8PR1 - chains I and A of the 12 polymer chains in the assembly; structure by electron microscopy, 8.20 A resolution (very low resolution: no residue pairs are listed; an interface is given only as per-side residue counts).

== Chain I ==
Molecule: Cytoplasmic dynein 1 intermediate chain 2
Organism: Homo sapiens
Reference sequence: Q13409 (DC1I2_HUMAN), isoform Q13409-3; residue numbers follow UniProt; this construct covers 1-612
Amino-acid sequence (612 residues; row label = number of the first residue in the row):
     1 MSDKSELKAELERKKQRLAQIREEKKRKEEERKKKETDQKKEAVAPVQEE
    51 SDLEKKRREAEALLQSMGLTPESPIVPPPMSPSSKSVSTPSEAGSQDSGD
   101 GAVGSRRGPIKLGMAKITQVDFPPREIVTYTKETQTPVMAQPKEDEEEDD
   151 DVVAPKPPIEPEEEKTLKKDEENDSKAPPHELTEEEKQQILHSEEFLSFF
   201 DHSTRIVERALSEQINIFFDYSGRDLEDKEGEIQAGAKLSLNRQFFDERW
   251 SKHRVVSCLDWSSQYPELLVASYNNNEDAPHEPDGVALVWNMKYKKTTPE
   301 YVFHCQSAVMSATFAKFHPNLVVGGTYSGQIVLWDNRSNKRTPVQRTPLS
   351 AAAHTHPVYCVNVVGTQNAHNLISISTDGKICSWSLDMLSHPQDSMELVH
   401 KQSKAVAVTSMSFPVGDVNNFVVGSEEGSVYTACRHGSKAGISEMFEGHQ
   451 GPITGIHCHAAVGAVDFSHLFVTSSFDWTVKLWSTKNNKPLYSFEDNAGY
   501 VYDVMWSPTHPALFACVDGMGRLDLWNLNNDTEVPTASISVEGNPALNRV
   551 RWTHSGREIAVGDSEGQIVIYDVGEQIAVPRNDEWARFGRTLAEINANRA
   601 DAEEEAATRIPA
Disordered / not traced: 1-109, 141-181, 218-237, 596-612
Sequence notes: conflict Ser-484 (Thr in Q13409), Gly-499 (Asp in Q13409)
Swiss-Prot annotation at these positions:
  - modified residue: Ser-2 (N-acetylserine), Ser-51 (Diphosphoserine), Ser-73 (Phosphoserine)

== Chain A ==
Molecule: Cytoplasmic dynein 1 heavy chain 1
Organism: Homo sapiens
Reference sequence: Q14204 (DYHC1_HUMAN); residue numbers follow UniProt; this construct covers 1-4646
Amino-acid sequence (4646 residues; row label = number of the first residue in the row):
     1 MSEPGGGGGEDGSAGLEVSAVQNVADVSVLQKHLRKLVPLLLEDGGEAPA
    51 ALEAALEEKSALEQMRKFLSDPQVHTVLVERSTLKEDVGDEGEEEKEFIS
   101 YNINIDIHYGVKSNSLAFIKRTPVIDADKPVSSQLRVLTLSEDSPYETLH
   151 SFISNAVAPFFKSYIRESGKADRDGDKMAPSVEKKIAELEMGLLHLQQNI
   201 EIPEISLPIHPMITNVAKQCYERGEKPKVTDFGDKVEDPTFLNQLQSGVN
   251 RWIREIQKVTKLDRDPASGTALQEISFWLNLERALYRIQEKRESPEVLLT
   301 LDILKHGKRFHATVSFDTDTGLKQALETVNDYNPLMKDFPLNDLLSATEL
   351 DKIRQALVAIFTHLRKIRNTKYPIQRALRLVEAISRDLSSQLLKVLGTRK
   401 LMHVAYEEFEKVMVACFEVFQTWDDEYEKLQVLLRDIVKRKREENLKMVW
   451 RINPAHRKLQARLDQMRKFRRQHEQLRAVIVRVLRPQVTAVAQQNQGEVP
   501 EPQDMKVAEVLFDAADANAIEEVNLAYENVKEVDGLDVSKEGTEAWEAAM
   551 KRYDERIDRVETRITARLRDQLGTAKNANEMFRIFSRFNALFVRPHIRGA
   601 IREYQTQLIQRVKDDIESLHDKFKVQYPQSQACKMSHVRDLPPVSGSIIW
   651 AKQIDRQLTAYMKRVEDVLGKGWENHVEGQKLKQDGDSFRMKLNTQEIFD
   701 DWARKVQQRNLGVSGRIFTIESTRVRGRTGNVLKLKVNFLPEIITLSKEV
   751 RNLKWLGFRVPLAIVNKAHQANQLYPFAISLIESVRTYERTCEKVEERNT
   801 ISLLVAGLKKEVQALIAEGIALVWESYKLDPYVQRLAETVFNFQEKVDDL
   851 LIIEEKIDLEVRSLETCMYDHKTFSEILNRVQKAVDDLNLHSYSNLPIWV
   901 NKLDMEIERILGVRLQAGLRAWTQVLLGQAEDKAEVDMDTDAPQVSHKPG
   951 GEPKIKNVVHELRITNQVIYLNPPIEECRYKLYQEMFAWKMVVLSLPRIQ
  1001 SQRYQVGVHYELTEEEKFYRNALTRMPDGPVALEESYSAVMGIVSEVEQY
  1051 VKVWLQYQCLWDMQAENIYNRLGEDLNKWQALLVQIRKARGTFDNAETKK
  1101 EFGPVVIDYGKVQSKVNLKYDSWHKEVLSKFGQMLGSNMTEFHSQISKSR
  1151 QELEQHSVDTASTSDAVTFITYVQSLKRKIKQFEKQVELYRNGQRLLEKQ
  1201 RFQFPPSWLYIDNIEGEWGAFNDIMRRKDSAIQQQVANLQMKIVQEDRAV
  1251 ESRTTDLLTDWEKTKPVTGNLRPEEALQALTIYEGKFGRLKDDREKCAKA
  1301 KEALELTDTGLLSGSEERVQVALEELQDLKGVWSELSKVWEQIDQMKEQP
  1351 WVSVQPRKLRQNLDALLNQLKSFPARLRQYASYEFVQRLLKGYMKINMLV
  1401 IELKSEALKDRHWKQLMKRLHVNWVVSELTLGQIWDVDLQKNEAIVKDVL
  1451 LVAQGEMALEEFLKQIREVWNTYELDLVNYQNKCRLIRGWDDLFNKVKEH
  1501 INSVSAMKLSPYYKVFEEDALSWEDKLNRIMALFDVWIDVQRRWVYLEGI
  1551 FTGSADIKHLLPVETQEFQSISTEFLALMKKVSKSPLVMDVLNIQGVQRS
  1601 LERLADLLGEIQKALGEYLERERSSFPRFYFVGDEDLLEIIGNSKNVAKL
  1651 QKHFKKMFAGVSSIILNEDNSVVLGISSREGEEVMFKTPVSITEHPKINE
  1701 WLTLVEKEMRVTLAKLLAESVTEVEIFGKATSIDPNTYITWIDKYQAQLV
  1751 VLSAQIAWSENVETALSSMGGGGDAAPLHSVLSNVEVTLNVLADSVLMEQ
  1801 PPLRRRKLEHLITELVHQRDVTRSLIKSKIDNAKSFEWLSQMRFYFDPKQ
  1851 TDVLQQLSIQMANAKFNYGFEYLGVQDKLVQTPLTDRCYLTMTQALEARL
  1901 GGSPFGPAGTGKTESVKALGHQLGRFVLVFNCDETFDFQAMGRIFVGLCQ
  1951 VGAWGCFDEFNRLEERMLSAVSQQVQCIQEALREHSNPNYDKTSAPITCE
  2001 LLNKQVKVSPDMAIFITMNPGYAGRSNLPDNLKKLFRSLAMTKPDRQLIA
  2051 QVMLYSQGFRTAEVLANKIVPFFKLCDEQLSSQSHYDFGLRALKSVLVSA
  2101 GNVKRERIQKIKREKEERGEAVDEGEIAENLPEQEILIQSVCETMVPKLV
  2151 AEDIPLLFSLLSDVFPGVQYHRGEMTALREELKKVCQEMYLTYGDGEEVG
  2201 GMWVEKVLQLYQITQINHGLMMVGPSGSGKSMAWRVLLKALERLEGVEGV
  2251 AHIIDPKAISKDHLYGTLDPNTREWTDGLFTHVLRKIIDSVRGELQKRQW
  2301 IVFDGDVDPEWVENLNSVLDDNKLLTLPNGERLSLPPNVRIMFEVQDLKY
  2351 ATLATVSRCGMVWFSEDVLSTDMIFNNFLARLRSIPLDEGEDEAQRRRKG
  2401 KEDEGEEAASPMLQIQRDAATIMQPYFTSNGLVTKALEHAFQLEHIMDLT
  2451 RLRCLGSLFSMLHQACRNVAQYNANHPDFPMQIEQLERYIQRYLVYAILW
  2501 SLSGDSRLKMRAELGEYIRRITTVPLPTAPNIPIIDYEVSISGEWSPWQA
  2551 KVPQIEVETHKVAAPDVVVPTLDTVRHEALLYTWLAEHKPLVLCGPPGSG
  2601 KTMTLFSALRALPDMEVVGLNFSSATTPELLLKTFDHYCEYRRTPNGVVL
  2651 APVQLGKWLVLFCDEINLPDMDKYGTQRVISFIRQMVEHGGFYRTSDQTW
  2701 VKLERIQFVGACNPPTDPGRKPLSHRFLRHVPVVYVDYPGPASLTQIYGT
  2751 FNRAMLRLIPSLRTYAEPLTAAMVEFYTMSQERFTQDTQPHYIYSPREMT
  2801 RWVRGIFEALRPLETLPVEGLIRIWAHEALRLFQDRLVEDEERRWTDENI
  2851 DTVALKHFPNIDREKAMSRPILYSNWLSKDYIPVDQEELRDYVKARLKVF
  2901 YEEELDVPLVLFNEVLDHVLRIDRIFRQPQGHLLLIGVSGAGKTTLSRFV
  2951 AWMNGLSVYQIKVHRKYTGEDFDEDLRTVLRRSGCKNEKIAFIMDESNVL
  3001 DSGFLERMNTLLANGEVPGLFEGDEYATLMTQCKEGAQKEGLMLDSHEEL
  3051 YKWFTSQVIRNLHVVFTMNPSSEGLKDRAATSPALFNRCVLNWFGDWSTE
  3101 ALYQVGKEFTSKMDLEKPNYIVPDYMPVVYDKLPQPPSHREAIVNSCVFV
  3151 HQTLHQANARLAKRGGRTMAITPRHYLDFINHYANLFHEKRSELEEQQMH
  3201 LNVGLRKIKETVDQVEELRRDLRIKSQELEVKNAAANDKLKKMVKDQQEA
  3251 EKKKVMSQEIQEQLHKQQEVIADKQMSVKEDLDKVEPAVIEAQNAVKSIK
  3301 KQHLVEVRSMANPPAAVKLALESICLLLGESTTDWKQIRSIIMRENFIPT
  3351 IVNFSAEEISDAIREKMKKNYMSNPSYNYEIVNRASLACGPMVKWAIAQL
  3401 NYADMLKRVEPLRNELQKLEDDAKDNQQKANEVEQMIRDLEASIARYKEE
  3451 YAVLISEAQAIKADLAAVEAKVNRSTALLKSLSAERERWEKTSETFKNQM
  3501 STIAGDCLLSAAFIAYAGYFDQQMRQNLFTTWSHHLQQANIQFRTDIART
  3551 EYLSNADERLRWQASSLPADDLCTENAIMLKRFNRYPLIIDPSGQATEFI
  3601 MNEYKDRKITRTSFLDDAFRKNLESALRFGNPLLVQDVESYDPVLNPVLN
  3651 REVRRTGGRVLITLGDQDIDLSPSFVIFLSTRDPTVEFPPDLCSRVTFVN
  3701 FTVTRSSLQSQCLNEVLKAERPDVDEKRSDLLKLQGEFQLRLRQLEKSLL
  3751 QALNEVKGRILDDDTIITTLENLKREAAEVTRKVEETDIVMQEVETVSQQ
  3801 YLPLSTACSSIYFTMESLKQIHFLYQYSLQFFLDIYHNVLYENPNLKGVT
  3851 DHTQRLSIITKDLFQVAFNRVARGMLHQDHITFAMLLARIKLKGTVGEPT
  3901 YDAEFQHFLRGNEIVLSAGSTPRIQGLTVEQAEAVVRLSCLPAFKDLIAK
  3951 VQADEQFGIWLDSSSPEQTVPYLWSEETPATPIGQAIHRLLLIQAFRPDR
  4001 LLAMAHMFVSTNLGESFMSIMEQPLDLTHIVGTEVKPNTPVLMCSVPGYD
  4051 ASGHVEDLAAEQNTQITSIAIGSAEGFNQADKAINTAVKSGRWVMLKNVH
  4101 LAPGWLMQLEKKLHSLQPHACFRLFLTMEINPKVPVNLLRAGRIFVFEPP
  4151 PGVKANMLRTFSSIPVSRICKSPNERARLYFLLAWFHAIIQERLRYAPLG
  4201 WSKKYEFGESDLRSACDTVDTWLDDTAKGRQNISPDKIPWSALKTLMAQS
  4251 IYGGRVDNEFDQRLLNTFLERLFTTRSFDSEFKLACKVDGHKDIQMPDGI
  4301 RREEFVQWVELLPDTQTPSWLGLPNNAERVLLTTQGVDMISKMLKMQMLE
  4351 DEDDLAYAETEKKTRTDSTSDGRPAWMRTLHTTASNWLHLIPQTLSHLKR
  4401 TVENIKDPLFRFFEREVKMGAKLLQDVRQDLADVVQVCEGKKKQTNYLRT
  4451 LINELVKGILPRSWSHYTVPAGMTVIQWVSDFSERIKQLQNISLAAASGG
  4501 AKELKNIHVCLGGLFVPEAYITATRQYVAQANSWSLEELCLEVNVTTSQG
  4551 ATLDACSFGVTGLKLQGATCNNNKLSLSNAISTALPLTQLRWVKQTNTEK
  4601 KASVVTLPVYLNFTRADLIFTVDFEIATKEDPRSFYERGVAVLCTE
Disordered / not traced: 1-454, 489-511, 721-733, 1348-4646
Sequence notes: engineered mutation Glu-1567 (Arg in Q14204), Glu-1610 (Lys in Q14204)
Swiss-Prot annotation at these positions:
  - binding site (ATP): Gly-1906 to Thr-1913, Gly-2224 to Ser-2231, Gly-2595 to Thr-2602, Gly-2937 to Thr-2944
  - modified residue: Ser-2 (N-acetylserine), Ser-70 (Phosphoserine), Lys-1125 (N6-acetyllysine), Ser-1230 (Phosphoserine), Lys-3480 (N6-acetyllysine), Ser-4162 (Phosphoserine), Lys-4283 (N6-acetyllysine), Thr-4366 (Phosphothreonine), Ser-4368 (Phosphoserine)
  - natural variant: Glu-94 (E94K: Found in a patient with spinal muscular atrophy; uncertain significance), Lys-129 (K129I: In CDCBM13), Arg-264 (R264L: In SMALED1), His-306 (H306R: In CMT2O and SMALED1), Ile-584 (I584L: In SMALED1), Arg-598 (R598C: In CMT2O and SMALED1), Thr-659 to Met-662 (deletion: In CDCBM13), Lys-671 (K671E: In SMALED1), Pro-776 (P776L: In SMALED1), Tyr-970 (Y970C: In SMALED1), Gly-1132 (G1132E: In SMALED1), Gln-1194 (Q1194R: In CMT2O), 8 further natural variant entries in UniProt

== Interface between chain I and chain A ==
At this resolution (8 A) residue pairs are not listed: 6 residues of chain I and 8 of chain A lie at the interface.

== In short ==
6 residues of chain I face 8 of chain A across their interface. From UniProt: 32 ATP-binding residues on chain
A.
Chain I is Cytoplasmic dynein 1 intermediate chain 2 and chain A is Cytoplasmic dynein 1 heavy chain 1, both
from Homo sapiens; the structure, Cytoplasmic dynein-B heavy chain bound to IC-LC tower, was determined by
electron microscopy (same publication as 8PQW, 8PQY, 8PQZ, 8PR0, 8PR2, 8PR3 and 8PR4).
